8EAK - chains C and X of the 7 polymer chains in the assembly; structure by electron microscopy, 2.67 A resolution.

[Chain C]
Molecule: Minichromosome maintenance protein MCM
Organism: Saccharolobus solfataricus P2
Notes: EC 3.6.4.12
Reference sequence: Q9UXG1 (MCM_SACS2); residue numbers follow UniProt; this construct covers 2-265, 269-612
Chain sequence (610 residues; numbered 0 to 612; 3 numbers in that range are skipped by the numbering (no residue carries them; nothing is unmodelled there); the number before each row is that of its first residue; numbering starts at 0):
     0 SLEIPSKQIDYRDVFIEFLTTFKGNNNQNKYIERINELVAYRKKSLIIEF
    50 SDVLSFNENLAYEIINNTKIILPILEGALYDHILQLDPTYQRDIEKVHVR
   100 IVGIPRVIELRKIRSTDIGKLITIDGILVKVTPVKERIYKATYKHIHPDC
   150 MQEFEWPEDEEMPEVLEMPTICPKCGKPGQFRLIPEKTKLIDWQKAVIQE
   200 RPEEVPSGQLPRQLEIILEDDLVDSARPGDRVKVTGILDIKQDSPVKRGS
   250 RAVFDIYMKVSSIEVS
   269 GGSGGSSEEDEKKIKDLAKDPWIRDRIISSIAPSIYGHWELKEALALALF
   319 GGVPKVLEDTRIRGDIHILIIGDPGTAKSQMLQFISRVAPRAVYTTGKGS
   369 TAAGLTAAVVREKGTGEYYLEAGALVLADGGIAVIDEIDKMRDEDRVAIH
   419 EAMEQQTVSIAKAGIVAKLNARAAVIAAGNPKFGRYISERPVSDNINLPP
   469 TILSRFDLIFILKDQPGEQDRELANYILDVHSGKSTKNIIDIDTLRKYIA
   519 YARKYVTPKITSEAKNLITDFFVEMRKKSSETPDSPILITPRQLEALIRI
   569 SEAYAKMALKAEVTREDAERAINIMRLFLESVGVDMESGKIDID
Not modelled in the structure: 0-6, 269-274, 605-612
Construct notes: expression tag (0-1); conflict Gly269 (Leu in Q9UXG1), Gly270 (Asp in Q9UXG1), Ser271 (Glu in Q9UXG1), Gly272 (Val in Q9UXG1), Gly273 (Ile in Q9UXG1), Ser274 (Ile in Q9UXG1)
Curated features (UniProtKB/Swiss-Prot):
  - motif: Ser472 to Asp475 (Arginine finger)
  - binding site (ATP): Gly340 to Ser347
  - mutagenesis: Leu189 (L189D: Predominantly monomeric and loss of helicase activity; when associated with R-191), Asp191 (D191R: Predominantly monomeric and loss of helicase activity; when associated with D-189), Glu202 to Val204 (Loss of helicase activity), Phe318 (F318A: No effect on helicase and ATPase activity), Glu326 to Asp327 (Impairs helicase activity; when associated with A-329), Arg329 (R329A: Impairs helicase activity; when associated with 326-A-A-327), Arg331 (R331A: Loss of helicase and ATPase activity), Lys346 (K346A: Loss of helicase and ATPase activity; K346A: Sharp decrease in ATPase activity. Almost devoid of helicase activity), Arg359 (R359A: Loss of helicase and reduction of ATPase activity), Lys366 (K366E: Loss of helicase and reduction of ATPase activity), Thr374 (T374E: Reduction of helicase and gain of ATPase activity), Asp404 (D404A: Loss of helicase and ATPase activity), 9 further mutagenesis entries in UniProt
Ion coordination: Zn2+: His144, Cys149, Cys171, Cys174; Mg2+: Ser347 (together with 08T)
Ligand contacts:
  - 08T ([[[(2R,3S,4R,5R)-5-(6-aminopurin-9-yl)-3,4-bis(oxidanyl)oxolan-2-yl]methoxy-oxidanyl-phosphoryl]oxy-oxidanyl-phosphoryl]oxy-tris(fluoranyl)beryllium), molecule 1: Ser302, Ile303, Tyr304, His306, Asp341, Pro342, Gly343, Thr344, Ala345, Lys346, Ser347, Gln348, Glu405, Asn448, Leu491, Ile495
  - 08T, molecule 2: Glu422, Gln423, Arg473, Pro559, Arg560, Glu563
What the authors report for this chain:
  - catalytic residues: Glu405 (citing earlier work)

[Chain X]
Molecule: 46-nt DNA strand
Sequence (46 nucleotides; numbered 3 to 48; the number before each row is that of its first residue):
     3 TTTTTTTTTTTTTTTTTTTTCTATAGTTTTTTTTTTTTTTTTTTTT
Not modelled in the structure: 12-48

[How chain C and chain X interact]
Contacting residue pairs (12):
  Thr369(C) - DT7(X)  hydrogen bond to the phosphate
  Ala371(C) - DT6(X)  phosphate contact
  Ala376(C) - DT6(X)  phosphate contact
  Val377(C) - DT5(X)  phosphate contact
  Val377(C) - DT6(X)  phosphate contact
  Arg379(C) - DT4(X)  hydrogen bond to the base
  Arg379(C) - DT5(X)  base contact
  Tyr386(C) - DT4(X)  hydrogen bond to the base
  Lys430(C) - DT5(X)  phosphate contact
  Lys430(C) - DT6(X)  salt bridge to the phosphate
  Ala431(C) - DT4(X)  phosphate contact
  Ala431(C) - DT5(X)  hydrogen bond to the phosphate
Also at the interface, not in a pair above, chain C (10 interface residues in all): Gly372, Ala375

[In short]
Chain C and chain X form an interface of 10 and 4 residues respectively, with 4 hydrogen bonds and 1 salt
bridge. Polar pairs include Arg379(C)-DT4(X), Tyr386(C)-DT4(X) and Thr369(C)-DT7(X). Ligands of chain C:
compound 08T. From UniProt: 8 ATP-binding residues and 31 mutagenesis sites on chain C. From the paper: the
catalytic residue Glu405(C).
Here chain C is Minichromosome maintenance protein MCM (Saccharolobus solfataricus P2) and chain X is a 46-nt
DNA strand. Entry 8EAK (SsoMCM hexamer bound to Mg/ADP-BeFx and 46-mer DNA strand. Class 2) was determined by
electron microscopy together with 8EAF, 8EAG, 8EAH, 8EAJ, 8EAL and 8EAM from the same study.
